Entry 9HNM (X-ray diffraction, 1.71 A resolution); this record covers chain A.

== Chain A ==
Protein: Cryptochrome/photolyase family protein
Source organism: Caulobacter vibrioides
UniProt: Q9AAF5 (Q9AAF5_CAUVC); residues 1-509 here = UniProt positions 1-509
Amino-acid sequence (509 residues; row label = number of the first residue in the row):
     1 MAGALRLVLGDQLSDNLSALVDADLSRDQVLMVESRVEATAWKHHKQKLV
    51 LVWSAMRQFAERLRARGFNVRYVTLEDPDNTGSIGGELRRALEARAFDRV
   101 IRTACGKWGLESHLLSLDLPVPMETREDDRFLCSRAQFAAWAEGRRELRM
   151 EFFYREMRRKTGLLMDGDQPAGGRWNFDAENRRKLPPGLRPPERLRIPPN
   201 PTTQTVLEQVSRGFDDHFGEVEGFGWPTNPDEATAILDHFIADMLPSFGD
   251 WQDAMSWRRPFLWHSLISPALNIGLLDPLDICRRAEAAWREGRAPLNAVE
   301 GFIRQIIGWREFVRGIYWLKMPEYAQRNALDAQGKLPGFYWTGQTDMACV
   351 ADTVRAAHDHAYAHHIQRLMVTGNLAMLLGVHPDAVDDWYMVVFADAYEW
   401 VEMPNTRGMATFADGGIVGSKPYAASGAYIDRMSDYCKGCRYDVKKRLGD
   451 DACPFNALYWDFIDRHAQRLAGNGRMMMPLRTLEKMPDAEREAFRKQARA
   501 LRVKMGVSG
Not modelled in the structure: 509
Bound ions: 4Fe-4S cluster Fe: C349, C437, C440, C453
Residues lining bound ligands:
  - 6,7-dimethyl-8-(1'-D-ribityl) lumazine (DLZ; 1-deoxy-1-(6,7-dimethyl-2,4-dioxo-3,4-dihydropteridin-8(2H)-yl)-D-ribitol): L9, G10, D11, V33, E34, S35, E38, A39, H44, L49, V52, W53, M56, I84, C105, G106, K107, Y398
  - FAD (flavin-adenine dinucleotide): F248, H264, S265, L266, I267, S268, L271, N272, F302, Q305, I306, W309, R310, V313, Y362, A363, H364, H365, R368, L369, Y390, D396, A397, Y398, V401, E402, N405, T406, M409, A410
  - 4Fe-4S cluster (SF4): M347, A348, C349, G427, I430, Y436, C437, C440, Y442, V444, C453, P454, F455
Reported in the primary citation:
  - catalytic residues: D178, D253 (by similarity / conservation)
  - binding site for flavin-adenine dinucleotide: R368, D396, N405
  - binding site for 6,7-dimethyl-8-(1'-D-ribityl) lumazine: D11, V33, S35, E38, W53
  - 4Fe-4S cluster coordination: C349, C437, C440, C453
  - contacts within the chain: R368-D396 (salt bridge), D387-E402 (hydrogen bond), A348-C440

== Summary ==
Bound to chain A: flavin-adenine dinucleotide, 6,7-dimethyl-8-(1'-D-ribityl) lumazine and 4Fe-4S cluster.
C349, C437, C440 and C453 coordinate a 4Fe-4S cluster Fe ion. The paper reports catalytic residues D178 and
D253; a binding site for 6,7-dimethyl-8-(1'-D-ribityl) lumazine at D11, V33 and S35 among others.
Chain A is Cryptochrome/photolyase family protein (Caulobacter vibrioides); the structure, Structure of the
(6-4) photolyase of Caulobacter crescentus in its dark adapted and oxidized state, was determined by X-ray
diffraction together with 9HNK, 9HNL, 9HNN, 9HNO and 9Q8F from the same study.
